Entry 2M1K (solution NMR); this record covers chains B and D of the 4 polymer chains in the assembly.

== Chain B (and D) ==
Name: Protein S100-A6
Organism: Homo sapiens
Notes: chain D of this document is another copy of the same molecule, construct and numbering; everything in this record applies to it too
UniProtKB: P06703 (S10A6_HUMAN); residue numbers follow UniProt; this construct covers 1-90
Amino-acid sequence (90 residues; numbered 1 to 90; the number before each row is that of its first residue):
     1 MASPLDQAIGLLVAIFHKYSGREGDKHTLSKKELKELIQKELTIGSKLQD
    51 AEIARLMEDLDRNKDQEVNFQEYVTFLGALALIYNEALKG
Unresolved in the structure: 1
Differences from the reference sequence: engineered mutation S3 (Cys in P06703)
UniProt features mapped onto this chain:
  - binding site (Ca(2+)): T28, E33, D61, N63, D65, E67, E72
  - modified residue: K40 (N6-acetyllysine), S46 (Phosphoserine), K47 (N6-acetyllysine)

== Chain B / chain D interface ==
Contacting residue pairs - 30 pairs, chain B then chain D:
  A2(B) - T43(D)
  S3(B) - E41(D)
  S3(B) - T43(D)
  L5(B) - L12(D)
  L5(B) - E41(D)
  L5(B) - Y73(D)
  L5(B) - L80(D)
  D6(B) - E41(D)
  D6(B) - L42(D)
  D6(B) - T43(D)
  D6(B) - Y84(D)
  I9(B) - L12(D)
  I9(B) - L77(D)
  L12(B) - L5(D)
  L12(B) - I9(D)
  H17(B) - N85(D)
  E41(B) - S3(D)
  E41(B) - L5(D)
  E41(B) - D6(D)
  L42(B) - D6(D)
  T43(B) - A2(D)
  T43(B) - S3(D)
  T43(B) - D6(D)
  F70(B) - A81(D)
  Y73(B) - L5(D)
  L77(B) - I9(D)
  L80(B) - L5(D)
  A81(B) - F70(D)
  Y84(B) - D6(D)
  N85(B) - H17(D)
Also at the interface, not in a pair above, chain B (23 interface residues in all): A8, V13, I15, Q71, G78, L82
Also at the interface, not in a pair above, chain D (23 interface residues in all): A8, V13, I15, Q71, V74, L82

== In short ==
Chain B and chain D each contribute 23 residues to their interface. Curated annotation (UniProt) lists 7
Ca2+-binding residues on chain B.
Chain B and chain D are both Protein S100-A6 (Homo sapiens); the structure, Interaction of Human S100A6 (C3S)
with V domain of Receptor for Advanced Glycation End products (RAGE), was determined by solution NMR.
